PDB entry 3VMA | X-ray diffraction, 2.16 A resolution | chain A

Chain A:
Name: Penicillin-binding protein 1B
From: Escherichia coli
Notes: EC 2.4.1.129, 3.4.-.-
UniProtKB: P02919 (PBPB_ECOLI); residue numbers follow UniProt; this construct covers 58-804
Chain sequence (768 residues; row label = number of the first residue in the row):
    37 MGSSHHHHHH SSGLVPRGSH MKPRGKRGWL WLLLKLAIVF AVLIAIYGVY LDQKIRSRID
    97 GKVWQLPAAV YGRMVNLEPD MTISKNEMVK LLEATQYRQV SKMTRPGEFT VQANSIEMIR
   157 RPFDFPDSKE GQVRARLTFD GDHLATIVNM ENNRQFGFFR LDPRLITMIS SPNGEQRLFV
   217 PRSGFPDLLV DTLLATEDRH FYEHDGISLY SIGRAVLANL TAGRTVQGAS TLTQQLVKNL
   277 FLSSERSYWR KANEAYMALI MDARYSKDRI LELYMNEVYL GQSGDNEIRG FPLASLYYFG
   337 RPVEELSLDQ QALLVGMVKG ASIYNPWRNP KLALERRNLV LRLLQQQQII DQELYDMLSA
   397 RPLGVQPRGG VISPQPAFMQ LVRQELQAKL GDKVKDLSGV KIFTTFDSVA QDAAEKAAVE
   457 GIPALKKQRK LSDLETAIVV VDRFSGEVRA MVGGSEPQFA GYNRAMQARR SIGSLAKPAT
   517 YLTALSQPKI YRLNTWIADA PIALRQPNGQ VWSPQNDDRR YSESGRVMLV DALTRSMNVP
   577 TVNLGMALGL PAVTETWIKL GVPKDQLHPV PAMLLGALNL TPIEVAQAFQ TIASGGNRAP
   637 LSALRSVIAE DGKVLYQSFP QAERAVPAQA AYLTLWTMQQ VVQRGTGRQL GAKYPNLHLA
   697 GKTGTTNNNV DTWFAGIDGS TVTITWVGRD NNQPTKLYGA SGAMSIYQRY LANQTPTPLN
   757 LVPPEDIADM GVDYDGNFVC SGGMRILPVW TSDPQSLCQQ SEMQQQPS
Unresolved in the structure: 37-71, 241-245, 252-266, 400, 801-804
Sequence notes: expression tag (37-57)
Residues lining bound ligands: moenomycin (M0E): E233, Q271, K274, N275, S280, E281, R286, Y310, V314, Y315, Q318, E323, V354, K355, G356, A357, S358, I359
Swiss-Prot annotation at these positions:
  - active site: E233 (Proton donor), S510 (Acyl-ester intermediate)
  - mutagenesis: E233 (E233Q: Loss of wild-type glycan chain elongation activity. No complementation in strain defective in PBP-1b), D234 (D234N: 7-fold decrease in catalytic activity. No complementation in strain defective in PBP-1b), E290 (E290Q: 11-fold decrease in catalytic activity. Shows complementation activity in strain defective in PBP-1b)
From the paper describing this entry:
  - catalytic residues: E233, E290 (citing earlier work)
  - binding site for moenomycin: E233
  - mutagenesis - K287A, E290Q: decreased catalytic activity (citing earlier work)

Overview:
Bound to chain A: moenomycin. From UniProt: active-site residues E233 and S510 and 3 mutagenesis sites. From
the paper: catalytic residues E233 and E290; K287A and E290Q reduce catalytic activity.
Chain A is Penicillin-binding protein 1B (Escherichia coli); the structure, Crystal Structure of the
Full-Length Transglycosylase PBP1b from Escherichia coli, was determined by X-ray diffraction together with
3FWL from the same study.
